PDB entry 8VNM | X-ray diffraction, 1.59 A resolution | chains D and A of the 4 polymer chains in the assembly

# Chain D
Molecule: 21-nt DNA strand
Sequence (21 nucleotides; numbered 501 to 521; the number before each row is that of its first residue):
   501 TTGACTCTCT TAAGAGAGTC A
Metal / ion sites: Mn2+: DA513, DG514 (shared with Asn-119(A) of chain A); Na+: DA513, DG514 (shared with Asn-119(A) of chain A)

# Chain A
Protein: Intron-encoded endonuclease I-PpoI
Source organism: Physarum polycephalum
Notes: EC 3.1.-.-
Reference sequence: Q94702 (PPO1_PHYPO); residue numbers follow UniProt; this construct covers 2-163
Chain sequence (162 residues; each row starts with the number of its first residue):
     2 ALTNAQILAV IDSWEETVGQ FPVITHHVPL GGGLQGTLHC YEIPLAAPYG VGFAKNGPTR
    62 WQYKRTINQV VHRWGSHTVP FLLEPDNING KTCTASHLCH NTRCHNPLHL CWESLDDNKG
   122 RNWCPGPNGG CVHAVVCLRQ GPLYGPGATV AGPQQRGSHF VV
Metal / ion sites: Zn2+ site 1: Cys-41, Cys-100, Cys-105, His-110; Mn2+: Asn-119 (shared with DA513(D), DG514(D) of chain D); Na+: Asn-119 (shared with DA513(D), DG514(D) of chain D); Zn2+ site 2: Cys-125, Cys-132, His-134, Cys-138
What the authors report for this chain:
  - catalytic residues: His-98
  - mutagenesis - H78A/H98A, H98A: decreased catalytic activity
  - mutagenesis - H78A: unchanged catalytic activity

# Interface between chain D and chain A
Residue-residue contacts (26):
  DA513(D) with Leu-116(A), base contact; Asn-119(A), phosphate contact; Lys-120(A), base contact; Asn-123(A), hydrogen bond to the phosphate; Leu-144(A), phosphate contact
  DG514(D) with Arg-61(A), base contact; Thr-95(A), phosphate contact; Ala-96(A), phosphate contact; Ser-97(A), phosphate contact; His-98(A), salt bridge to the phosphate; Thr-103(A), phosphate contact; Leu-116(A), sugar contact; Asn-119(A), hydrogen bond to the phosphate
  DA515(D) with Asn-57(A), base contact; Arg-61(A), salt bridge to the phosphate; Thr-79(A), phosphate contact; Thr-95(A), phosphate contact; Ala-96(A), hydrogen bond to the phosphate; Trp-113(A), phosphate contact
  DG516(D) with Asn-57(A), hydrogen bond to the base; Gln-63(A), base contact; Gly-76(A), hydrogen bond to the phosphate
  DA517(D) with Asn-57(A), base contact; Gln-63(A), hydrogen bond to the base; Arg-74(A), hydrogen bond to the base
  DG518(D) with Arg-74(A), hydrogen bond to the base
Other interface residues (no listed pair), chain D (7 interface residues in all): DA512
Other interface residues (no listed pair), chain A (18 interface residues in all): Trp-75

# In short
7 residues of chain D face 18 of chain A across their interface, with 8 hydrogen bonds and 2 salt bridges.
Among the polar pairs are DG516(D)/Asn-57(A), DA517(D)/Gln-63(A) and DA517(D)/Arg-74(A). The Mn2+ site is
built by Asn-119(A), DA513(D) and DG514(D). From the paper: the catalytic residue His-98(A); H78A/H98A and
H98A of chain A reduce catalytic activity.
Here chain D is a 21-nt DNA strand and chain A is Intron-encoded endonuclease I-PpoI (Physarum polycephalum).
Entry 8VNM (Homing endonuclease I-PpoI-DNA complex:reaction at pH6.0 (K+ MES) with 500 uM Mn2+ for 320s) was
determined by X-ray diffraction, deposited together with 8VMO, 8VMP, 8VMQ, 8VMR, 8VMS, 8VMT and 35 further
entries.
